Entry 3FRE (X-ray diffraction, 2.20 A resolution); this record covers chain X.

== Chain X ==
Name: Dihydrofolate reductase
From: Staphylococcus aureus
Notes: EC 1.5.1.3
UniProtKB: P0A017 (DYR_STAAU); residues 1-158 here correspond to UniProt positions 2-159 (UniProt number = residue number + 1)
Sequence (158 residues; row label = number of the first residue in the row):
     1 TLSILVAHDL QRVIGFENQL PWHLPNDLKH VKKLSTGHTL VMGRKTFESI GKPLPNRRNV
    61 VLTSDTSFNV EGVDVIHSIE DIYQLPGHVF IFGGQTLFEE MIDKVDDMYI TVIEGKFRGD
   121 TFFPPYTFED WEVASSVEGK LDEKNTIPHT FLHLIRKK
Not modelled in the structure: 158
Residues lining bound ligands:
  - NADPH (NDP; NADPH dihydro-nicotinamide-adenine-dinucleotide phosphate): L5, V6, A7, I14, G15, F16, N18, Q19, L20, W22, G43, R44, K45, T46, L62, T63, S64, D65, H77, I79, F92, G93, G94, Q95, T96, L97, F98, E100, D120, T121
  - trimethoprim (TOP): L5, V6, A7, L20, D27, L28, V31, S49, I50, L54, F92, T111
Curated features (UniProtKB/Swiss-Prot):
  - binding site (substrate): L5, V6, D27, S49, R57, F92
  - binding site (NADP(+)): V6, A7, I14 to Q19, G43 to T46, L62 to D65, F92 to L97, E100, T121

== Overview ==
Bound to chain X: NADPH and trimethoprim. From UniProt: 6 substrate-binding residues and 24 NADP+-binding
residues.
Chain X is Dihydrofolate reductase (Staphylococcus aureus); the structure, S. aureus DHFR complexed with NADPH
and TMP, was determined by X-ray diffraction together with 3FRA, 3FRB, 3FRD and 3FRF from the same study.
